Entry 7VDT (electron microscopy, 2.80 A resolution); this record covers chains J and K of the 11 polymer chains in the assembly.

Chain J:
Molecule: 207-nt DNA strand
Sequence (207 nucleotides; each row starts with the number of its first residue; numbers below 1 keep their minus sign (DG-39 is residue -39)):
   -39 GTATGGCTGA TTATGATCCT CTAGTACTTC TCGACAAGCT TCAGGATGTA TATATCTGAC
    21 ACGTGCCTGG AGACTAGGGA GTAATCCCCT TGGCGGTTAA AACGCGGGGG ACAGCGCGTA
    81 CGTGCGTTTA AGCGGTGCTA GAGCTGTCTA CGACCAATTG AGCGGCCTCG GCACCGGGAT
   141 TCTCCAGGGC GGCCGCGTAT AGGGTCC
Disordered / not traced: -39 to 0, 138-167

Chain K:
Molecule: Histone H3
Organism: Xenopus laevis
UniProt: A0A310TTQ1 (A0A310TTQ1_XENLA); residues 0-135 here correspond to UniProt positions 1-136 (UniProt number = residue number + 1)
Amino-acid sequence (136 residues; row label = number of the first residue in the row; numbering starts at 0):
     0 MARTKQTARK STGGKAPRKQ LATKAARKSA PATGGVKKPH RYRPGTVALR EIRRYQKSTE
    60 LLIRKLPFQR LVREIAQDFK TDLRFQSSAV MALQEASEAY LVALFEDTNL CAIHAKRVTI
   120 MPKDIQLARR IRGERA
Disordered / not traced: 0-36, 135

Interface between chain J and chain K:
Residue-residue contacts (14):
  DT50(J) - Arg83(K)  phosphate contact
  DT50(J) - Phe84(K)  phosphate contact
  DT50(J) - Gln85(K)  phosphate contact
  DT50(J) - Ser86(K)  phosphate contact
  DT51(J) - Arg72(K)  salt bridge to the phosphate
  DT51(J) - Arg83(K)  phosphate contact
  DT51(J) - Phe84(K)  hydrogen bond to the phosphate
  DA60(J) - Arg63(K)  hydrogen bond to the phosphate
  DA61(J) - Arg63(K)  salt bridge to the phosphate
  DA71(J) - Arg116(K)  phosphate contact
  DA71(J) - Val117(K)  hydrogen bond to the phosphate
  DA71(J) - Thr118(K)  hydrogen bond to the phosphate
  DA71(J) - Met120(K)  sugar contact
  DC72(J) - Met120(K)  phosphate contact
Other interface residues (no listed pair), chain J (9 interface residues in all): DG66, DG69, DG70
Other interface residues (no listed pair), chain K (14 interface residues in all): Arg40, Pro43, Leu82, Lys115

In short:
Chain J and chain K form an interface of 9 and 14 residues respectively; the contacts include 4 hydrogen bonds
and 2 salt bridges. Among the polar pairs are DT51(J)-Phe84(K), DA60(J)-Arg63(K) and DA71(J)-Val117(K).
Here chain J is a 207-nt DNA strand and chain K is Histone H3 (Xenopus laevis). Entry 7VDT (The
motor-nucleosome module of human chromatin remodeling PBAF-nucleosome complex) was determined by electron
microscopy.
